Entry 6XLL (electron microscopy, 2.70 A resolution); this record covers chains D and N of the 9 polymer chains in the assembly.

Chain D:
Name: DNA-directed RNA polymerase subunit beta'
From: Escherichia coli O157:H7
Notes: EC 2.7.7.6
UniProt: P0A8T8 (RPOC_ECO57); numbering as in UniProt (aligned over 1-1407)
Sequence (1407 residues; numbered 1 to 1407; the number before each row is that of its first residue):
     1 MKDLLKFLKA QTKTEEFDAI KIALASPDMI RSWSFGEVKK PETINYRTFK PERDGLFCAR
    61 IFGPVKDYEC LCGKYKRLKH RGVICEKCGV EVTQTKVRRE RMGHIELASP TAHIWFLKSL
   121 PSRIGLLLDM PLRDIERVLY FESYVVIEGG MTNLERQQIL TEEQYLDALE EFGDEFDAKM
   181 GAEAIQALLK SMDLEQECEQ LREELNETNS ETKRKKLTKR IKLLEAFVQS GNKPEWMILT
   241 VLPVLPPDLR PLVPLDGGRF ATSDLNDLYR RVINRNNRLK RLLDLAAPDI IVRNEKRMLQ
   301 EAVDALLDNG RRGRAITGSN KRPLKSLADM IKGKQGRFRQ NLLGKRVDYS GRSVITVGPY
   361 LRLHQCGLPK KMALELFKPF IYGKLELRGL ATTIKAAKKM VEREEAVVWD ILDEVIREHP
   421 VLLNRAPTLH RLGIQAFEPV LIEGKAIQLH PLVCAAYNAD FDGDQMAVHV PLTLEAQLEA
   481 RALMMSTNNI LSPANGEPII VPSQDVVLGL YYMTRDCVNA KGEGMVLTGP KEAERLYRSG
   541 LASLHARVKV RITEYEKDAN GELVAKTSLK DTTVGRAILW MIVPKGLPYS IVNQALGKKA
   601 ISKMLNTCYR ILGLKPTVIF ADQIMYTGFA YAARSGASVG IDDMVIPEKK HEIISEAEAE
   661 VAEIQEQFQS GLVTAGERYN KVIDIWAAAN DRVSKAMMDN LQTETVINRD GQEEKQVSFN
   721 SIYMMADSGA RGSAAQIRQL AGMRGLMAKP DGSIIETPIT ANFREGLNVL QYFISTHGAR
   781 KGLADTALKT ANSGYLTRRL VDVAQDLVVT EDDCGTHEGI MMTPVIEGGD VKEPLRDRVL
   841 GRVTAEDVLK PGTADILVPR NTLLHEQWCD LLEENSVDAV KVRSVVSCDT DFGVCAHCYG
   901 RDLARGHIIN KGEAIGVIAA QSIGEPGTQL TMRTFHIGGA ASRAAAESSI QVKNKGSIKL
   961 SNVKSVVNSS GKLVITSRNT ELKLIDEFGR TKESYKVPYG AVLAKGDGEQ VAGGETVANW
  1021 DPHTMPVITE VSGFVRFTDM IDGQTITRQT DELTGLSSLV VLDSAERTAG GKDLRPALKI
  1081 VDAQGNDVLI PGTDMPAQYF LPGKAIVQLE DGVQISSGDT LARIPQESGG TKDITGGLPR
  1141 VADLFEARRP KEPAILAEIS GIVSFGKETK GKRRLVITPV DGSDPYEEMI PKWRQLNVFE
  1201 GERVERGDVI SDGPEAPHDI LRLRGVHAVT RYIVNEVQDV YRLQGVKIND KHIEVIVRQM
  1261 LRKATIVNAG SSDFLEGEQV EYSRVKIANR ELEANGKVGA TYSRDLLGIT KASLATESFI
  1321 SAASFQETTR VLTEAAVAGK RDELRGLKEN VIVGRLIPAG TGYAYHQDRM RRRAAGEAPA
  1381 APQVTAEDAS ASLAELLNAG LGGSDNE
Disordered / not traced: 1-15, 933-947, 1127-1135, 1376-1407
Swiss-Prot annotation at these positions:
  - binding site (Zn(2+)): Cys-70, Cys-72, Cys-85, Cys-88, Cys-814, Cys-888, Cys-895, Cys-898
  - binding site (Mg(2+)): Asp-460, Asp-462, Asp-464
  - modified residue: Lys-972 (N6-acetyllysine)
Bound ions: Zn2+ site 1: Cys-70, Cys-72, Cys-85, Cys-88; Mg2+: Asp-460, Asp-462, Asp-464 (shared with 1 residue of chain R); Zn2+ site 2: Cys-814, Cys-888, Cys-895, Cys-898

Chain N:
Molecule: synthetic non-template strand DNA
Sequence (54 nucleotides; row label = number of the first residue in the row):
    35 GCCTTGACCC TCCCCTAAGG GGAGGGTTTA GATTGTGTGC AGTCTGACGC GGCG
Disordered / not traced: 72-75

Interface between chain D and chain N:
Residue-residue contacts - 7 pairs, chain D then chain N:
  Tyr-46(D) / DG58(N)  hydrogen bond to the phosphate
  Arg-47(D) / DA57(N)  phosphate contact
  Arg-47(D) / DG58(N)  salt bridge to the phosphate
  Arg-133(D) / DC87(N)  salt bridge to the phosphate
  Lys-216(D) / DG86(N)  salt bridge to the phosphate
  Arg-1148(D) / DC82(N)  sugar contact
  Arg-1148(D) / DG83(N)  salt bridge to the phosphate
Also at the interface, not in a pair above, chain D (6 interface residues in all): Lys-1311
Also at the interface, not in a pair above, chain N (7 interface residues in all): DC84

In short:
6 residues of chain D and 7 residues of chain N are in contact; the contacts include 1 hydrogen bond and 4
salt bridges. Polar pairs include Tyr-46(D)/DG58(N), Arg-47(D)/DG58(N) and Arg-133(D)/DC87(N). UniProt lists 8
Zn2+-binding residues and 3 Mg2+-binding residues on chain D.
Here chain D is DNA-directed RNA polymerase subunit beta' (Escherichia coli O157:H7) and chain N is synthetic
non-template strand DNA. Entry 6XLL (Cryo-EM structure of E. coli RNAP-promoter initial transcribing complex
with 5-nt RNA transcript (RPitc-5nt)) was determined by electron microscopy (same publication as 6XL5, 6XL6,
6XL9, 6XLA, 6XLJ, 6XLK, 6XLM and 6XLN).
